PDB entry 8YL6 | electron microscopy, 3.10 A resolution | chains B and C of the 3 polymer chains in the assembly

# Chain B
Molecule: Senescence-associated carboxylesterase 101
From: Arabidopsis thaliana
Notes: EC 3.1.1.1
UniProt: Q4F883 (SG101_ARATH); residues 1-537 here = UniProt positions 1-537
Sequence (537 residues; row label = number of the first residue in the row):
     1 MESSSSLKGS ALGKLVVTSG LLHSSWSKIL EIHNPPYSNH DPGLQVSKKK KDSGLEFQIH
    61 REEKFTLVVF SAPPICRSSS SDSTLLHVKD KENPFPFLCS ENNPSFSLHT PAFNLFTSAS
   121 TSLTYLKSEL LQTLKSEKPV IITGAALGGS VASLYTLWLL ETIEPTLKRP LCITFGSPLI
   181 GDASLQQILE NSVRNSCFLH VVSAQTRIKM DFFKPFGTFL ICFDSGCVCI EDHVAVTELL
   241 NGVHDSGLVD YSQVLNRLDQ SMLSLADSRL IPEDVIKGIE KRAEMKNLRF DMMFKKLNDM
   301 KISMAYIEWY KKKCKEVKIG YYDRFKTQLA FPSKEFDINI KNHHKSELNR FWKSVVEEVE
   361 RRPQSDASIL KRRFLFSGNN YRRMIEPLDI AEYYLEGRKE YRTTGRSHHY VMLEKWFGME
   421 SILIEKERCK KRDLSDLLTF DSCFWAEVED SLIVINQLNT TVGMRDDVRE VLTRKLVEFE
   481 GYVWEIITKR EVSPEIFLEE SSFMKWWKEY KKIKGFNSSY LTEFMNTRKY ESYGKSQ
Unresolved in the structure: 1-4, 35-53, 72-111, 537
Small-molecule neighbours: ADPr-ATP (A1L15; [[(2R,3R,4R,5R)-5-(6-aminopurin-9-yl)-4-[(2S,3R,4S,5R)-5-[[[[(2R,3S,4R,5R)-5-(6-aminopurin-9-yl)-3,4-bis(oxidanyl)oxolan-2-yl]methoxy-oxidanyl-phosphoryl]oxy-oxidanyl-phosphoryl]oxymethyl]-3,4-bis(oxidanyl)oxolan-2-yl]oxy-3-oxidanyl-oxolan-2-yl]methoxy-oxidanyl-phosphoryl] phosphono hydrogen phosphate): Lys-301, Met-304, Ala-305, Glu-308, Lys-371, Arg-372, Arg-373, Phe-376, Ser-377, Asn-380, Met-384, Asp-436, Leu-438
UniProt features mapped onto this chain:
  - mutagenesis: Leu-12 (L12A: No effect on interaction with EDS1; when associated with A-21. No effect on interaction with EDS1; when associated with A-21 and A-141. Loss of interaction with EDS1; when associated with A-21 ...), Leu-21 (L21A: No effect on interaction with EDS1; when associated with A-12. No effect on interaction with EDS1; when associated with A-12 and A-141. Loss of interaction with EDS1; when associated with A-12 ...), Ile-141 (I141A: No effect on interaction with EDS1; when associated with A-12 and A-21. Loss of interaction with EDS1; when associated with A-12; A-21 and A-306), Tyr-306 (Y306A: Loss of interaction with EDS1; when associated with A-12; A-21 and A-141)

# Chain C
Molecule: Probable disease resistance protein At5g66900
From: Arabidopsis thaliana
UniProt: Q9FKZ1 (DRL42_ARATH); residue numbers follow UniProt; this construct covers 1-809
Sequence (809 residues; numbered 1 to 809; the number before each row is that of its first residue):
     1 MNDWASLGIG SIGEAVFSKL LKVVIDEAKK FKAFKPLSKD LVSTMEILFP LTQKIDSMQK
    61 ELDFGVKELK ELRDTIERAD VAVRKFPRVK WYEKSKYTRK IERINKDMLK FCQIDLQLLQ
   121 HRNQLTLLGL TGNEVNSVDG LSKRMDLLSV PAPVFRDLCS VPKLDKVIVG LDWPLGELKK
   181 RLLDDSVVTL VVSAPPGCGK TTLVSRLCDD PDIKGKFKHI FFNVVSNTPN FRVIVQNLLQ
   241 HNGYNALTFE NDSQAEVGLR KLLEELKENG PILLVLDDVW RGADSFLQKF QIKLPNYKIL
   301 VTSRFDFPSF DSNYRLKPLE DDDARALLIH WASRPCNTSP DEYEDLLQKI LKRCNGFPIV
   361 IEVVGVSLKG RSLNTWKGQV ESWSEGEKIL GKPYPTVLEC LQPSFDALDP NLKECFLDMG
   421 SFLEDQKIRA SVIIDMWVEL YGKGSSILYM YLEDLASQNL LKLVPLGTNE HEDGFYNDFL
   481 VTQHDILREL AICQSEFKEN LERKRLNLEI LENTFPDWCL NTINASLLSI STDDLFSSKW
   541 LEMDCPNVEA LVLNLSSSDY ALPSFISGMK KLKVLTITNH GFYPARLSNF SCLSSLPNLK
   601 RIRLEKVSIT LLDIPQLQLS SLKKLSLVMC SFGEVFYDTE DIVVSNALSK LQEIDIDYCY
   661 DLDELPYWIS EIVSLKTLSI TNCNKLSQLP EAIGNLSRLE VLRLCSSMNL SELPEATEGL
   721 SNLRFLDISH CLGLRKLPQE IGKLQNLKKI SMRKCSGCEL PESVTNLENL EVKCDEETGL
   781 LWERLKPKMR NLRVQEEEIE HNLNLLQMF
Unresolved in the structure: 1-399, 633-645
Differences from the reference sequence: engineered mutation Glu-134 (Leu in Q9FKZ1)
UniProt features mapped onto this chain:
  - binding site (ATP): Ala-194 to Thr-201

# Interface between chain B and chain C
Contacting residue pairs (29):
  Asp-299(B) with Lys-754(C), salt bridge
  Ile-302(B) with His-801(C)
  Tyr-306(B) with His-801(C); Asn-802(C), hydrogen bond (side chain-backbone)
  Trp-309(B) with Leu-803(C), hydrophobic
  Tyr-310(B) with Phe-809(C), hydrophobic
  Lys-313(B) with Leu-806(C), hydrogen bond (side chain-backbone); Phe-809(C)
  Arg-324(B) with Phe-809(C)
  Phe-331(B) with Tyr-583(C), hydrophobic
  Pro-332(B) with Tyr-660(C)
  Ser-333(B) with Lys-606(C)
  Lys-334(B) with Met-808(C); Phe-809(C)
  Glu-335(B) with Arg-429(C), salt bridge; Met-629(C); Tyr-658(C), hydrogen bond (backbone-side chain); Met-808(C)
  Phe-336(B) with Leu-805(C); Leu-806(C), hydrophobic; Met-808(C); Phe-809(C)
  Ile-338(B) with Asn-684(C)
  Asn-339(B) with Tyr-658(C), hydrogen bond; Asn-682(C)
  Asn-342(B) with Asn-684(C), hydrogen bond; Met-708(C)
  His-343(B) with Met-708(C)
  Glu-347(B) with Leu-732(C)
Also at the interface, not in a pair above, chain B (21 interface residues in all): Cys-314, Asp-337, Arg-350
Also at the interface, not in a pair above, chain C (19 interface residues in all): Gln-807

# In short
21 residues of chain B face 19 of chain C across their interface; the contacts include 5 hydrogen bonds and 2
salt bridges. Polar pairs include Asp-299(B)/Lys-754(C), Glu-335(B)/Arg-429(C) and Tyr-306(B)/Asn-802(C).
Ligands of chain B: ADPr-ATP.
Chain B is Senescence-associated carboxylesterase 101 and chain C is Probable disease resistance protein
At5g66900, both from Arabidopsis thaliana; the structure, EDS1-SAG101-NRG1A L134E heterotrimer, was determined
by electron microscopy, deposited together with 8YL7.
